PDB entry 7CIZ | X-ray diffraction, 1.80 A resolution | chains B and C of the 4 polymer chains in the assembly

== Chain B ==
Name: Histone H4
Source organism: Homo sapiens
UniProtKB: P62805 (H4_HUMAN); residues 1-102 here correspond to UniProt positions 2-103 (UniProt number = residue number + 1)
Amino-acid sequence (102 residues; numbered 1 to 102; the number before each row is that of its first residue):
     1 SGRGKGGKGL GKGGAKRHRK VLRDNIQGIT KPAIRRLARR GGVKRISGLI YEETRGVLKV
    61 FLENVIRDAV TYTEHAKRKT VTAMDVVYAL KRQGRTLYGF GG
Unresolved in the structure: 1-22, 99-102
Curated features (UniProtKB/Swiss-Prot):
  - DNA-binding region: K16 to K20
  - modified residue: S1 (N-acetylserine), R3 (Asymmetric dimethylarginine), K5 (N6-(2-hydroxyisobutyryl)lysine), K8 (N6-(2-hydroxyisobutyryl)lysine), K12 (N6-(2-hydroxyisobutyryl)lysine), K16 (N6-(2-hydroxyisobutyryl)lysine), K20 (N6,N6,N6-trimethyllysine), K31 (N6-(2-hydroxyisobutyryl)lysine), K44 (N6-(2-hydroxyisobutyryl)lysine), S47 (Phosphoserine), Y51 (Phosphotyrosine), K59 (N6-(2-hydroxyisobutyryl)lysine), K77 (N6-(2-hydroxyisobutyryl)lysine), K79 (N6-(2-hydroxyisobutyryl)lysine), T80 (Phosphothreonine), Y88 (Phosphotyrosine), K91 (N6-(2-hydroxyisobutyryl)lysine)
  - cross-link (Glycyl lysine isopeptide (Lys-Gly)): K12 (interchain with G-Cter in SUMO2), K20 (interchain with G-Cter in SUMO2), K31 (interchain with G-Cter in SUMO2), K59 (interchain with G-Cter in SUMO2), K79 (interchain with G-Cter in SUMO2), K91 (interchain with G-Cter in SUMO2)

== Chain C ==
Name: DNA replication licensing factor MCM2
Source organism: Homo sapiens
Notes: EC 3.6.4.12
UniProtKB: P49736 (MCM2_HUMAN); residues 61-130 here = UniProt positions 61-130
Amino-acid sequence (70 residues; numbered 61 to 130; the number before each row is that of its first residue):
    61 GPLEEEEDGE ELIGDGMERD YRAIPELDAY EAEGLALDDE DVEELTASQR EAAERAMRQR
   121 DREAGRGLGR
Unresolved in the structure: 61-67, 126-130
Curated features (UniProtKB/Swiss-Prot):
  - modified residue: S108 (Phosphoserine)
  - mutagenesis: Y81 to Y90 (Loss of interaction with DNAJC9), S108 (S108A: Reduces phosphorylation by ATR)

== How chain B and chain C interact ==
Contacting residue pairs - 49 pairs, chain B then chain C:
  P32(B) with D80(C)
  R35(B) with E70(C), salt bridge; L72(C); D80(C), salt bridge
  R36(B) with D80(C), hydrogen bond (side chain-backbone); Y81(C)
  A38(B) with L72(C), hydrophobic
  R39(B) with L72(C), hydrogen bond (side chain-backbone); I73(C); D80(C), salt bridge; Y81(C), hydrogen bond
  V43(B) with L72(C)
  K44(B) with E70(C); E71(C); L72(C), hydrogen bond (backbone-backbone)
  R45(B) with D68(C), salt bridge; G69(C); E70(C); E71(C), salt bridge
  I46(B) with G69(C); E70(C), hydrogen bond (backbone-backbone)
  Y51(B) with E70(C), hydrogen bond
  R67(B) with R120(C)
  D68(B) with M117(C); R120(C), salt bridge
  T71(B) with M117(C)
  Y72(B) with L105(C); R110(C); A113(C), hydrophobic; E114(C), hydrogen bond; M117(C)
  H75(B) with Q109(C); A112(C); A113(C)
  A76(B) with L105(C), hydrophobic; Q109(C)
  R78(B) with D101(C); V102(C); E103(C), hydrogen bond (side chain-backbone); L105(C)
  T80(B) with A96(C); V102(C)
  T82(B) with V102(C)
  D85(B) with L105(C)
  Y88(B) with R110(C)
  R92(B) with M117(C), hydrogen bond (side chain-backbone); R118(C); R120(C); D121(C), salt bridge
Also at the interface, not in a pair above, chain B (26 interface residues in all): S47, K77, M84, K91
Also at the interface, not in a pair above, chain C (25 interface residues in all): M77, E104, A116

== In short ==
The interface between chain B and chain C involves 26 residues on one side and 25 on the other; the contacts
include 9 hydrogen bonds and 7 salt bridges. Among the polar pairs are R35(B)-E70(C), R35(B)-D80(C) and
R39(B)-D80(C).
Here chain B is Histone H4 and chain C is DNA replication licensing factor MCM2, both from Homo sapiens. Entry
7CIZ (Crystal structure of DNAJC9 HBD helix2 in complex with H3.3-H4 dimer and MCM2 HBD) was determined by
X-ray diffraction together with 7CJ0 from the same study.
